PDB entry 9FGN | electron microscopy, 2.64 A resolution | chains A and D of the 4 polymer chains in the assembly

[Chain A]
Molecule: Capsid protein VP1
Source organism: Coxsackievirus A9
Reference sequence: P21404 (POLG_CXA9); residues 1-282 here correspond to UniProt positions 569-850 (UniProt number = residue number + 568)
Amino-acid sequence (282 residues; numbered 1 to 282; the number before each row is that of its first residue):
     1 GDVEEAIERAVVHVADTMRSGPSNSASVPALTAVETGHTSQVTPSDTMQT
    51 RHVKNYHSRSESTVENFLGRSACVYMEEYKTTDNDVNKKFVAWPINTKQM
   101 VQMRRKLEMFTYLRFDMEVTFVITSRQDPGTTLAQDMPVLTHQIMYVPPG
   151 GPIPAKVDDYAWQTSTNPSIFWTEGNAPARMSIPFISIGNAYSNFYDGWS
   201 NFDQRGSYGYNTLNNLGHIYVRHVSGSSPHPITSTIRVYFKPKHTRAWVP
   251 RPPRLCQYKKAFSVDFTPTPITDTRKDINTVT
Not modelled in the structure: 7-10
Sequence notes: variant Val11 (Arg579 in P21404), Val12 (Cys580 in P21404), His13 (Thr581 in P21404), Ser20 (Thr588 in P21404), Asn84 (Lys652 in P21404), Asp85 (His653 in P21404), His142 (Arg710 in P21404)
Ligand contacts: A1ICH (N-[[2,4-bis(fluoranyl)phenyl]methyl]-4-[(4-methylpiperazin-1-yl)methyl]aniline): Ile95, Thr97, Phe115, Met117, Tyr146, Met181, Ile183, Ile186, Tyr192, Ser193, Asn194, Tyr210, Asn214, Leu216, Ile219, Phe240

[Chain D]
Molecule: Capsid protein VP4
Source organism: Coxsackievirus A9
Reference sequence: P21404 (POLG_CXA9); residues 2-68 here = UniProt positions 2-68
Amino-acid sequence (67 residues; each row starts with the number of its first residue):
     2 GAQVSTQKTGAHETSLSAAGNSIIHYTNINYYKDAASNSANRQDFTQDPS
    52 KFTEPVKDVMIKSLPAL
Not modelled in the structure: 15-24

[Interface between chain A and chain D]
Pairs across the interface (39; chain A residue first):
  Asp2(A) - Ala3(D)
  Val3(A) - Ala3(D)
  Val3(A) - Val5(D)  hydrophobic
  Glu4(A) - Ala3(D)  hydrogen bond (backbone-backbone)
  Glu4(A) - Gln4(D)
  Glu4(A) - Val5(D)  hydrogen bond (backbone-backbone)
  Glu5(A) - Val5(D)
  Ala6(A) - Val5(D)  hydrogen bond (backbone-backbone)
  Val28(A) - Ser64(D)
  Pro29(A) - Lys63(D)
  Thr32(A) - Ala67(D)
  Ala33(A) - Ala67(D)
  Thr36(A) - Val57(D)
  Thr36(A) - Met61(D)
  His38(A) - Thr54(D)
  His38(A) - Glu55(D)
  His38(A) - Val57(D)
  His38(A) - Met61(D)
  Thr39(A) - Thr54(D)  hydrogen bond (backbone-backbone)
  Gln41(A) - Thr54(D)
  Gln41(A) - Glu55(D)
  Gln41(A) - Lys63(D)  hydrogen bond (backbone-side chain)
  Tyr56(A) - His13(D)  hydrogen bond
  Ser58(A) - Lys9(D)  hydrogen bond
  Ser60(A) - Lys9(D)  hydrogen bond
  Ser60(A) - Phe46(D)
  Thr63(A) - Asp45(D)
  Glu65(A) - Ala41(D)
  Glu65(A) - Asn42(D)
  Glu65(A) - Arg43(D)
  Asn66(A) - Arg43(D)  hydrogen bond
  Gly69(A) - Arg43(D)
  Ser182(A) - Ala37(D)
  Lys243(A) - Ala37(D)  hydrogen bond (side chain-backbone)
  Lys243(A) - Asn39(D)  hydrogen bond (side chain-backbone)
  His244(A) - Ala36(D)
  His244(A) - Asn39(D)
  His244(A) - Ser40(D)  hydrogen bond (side chain-backbone)
  Pro250(A) - Phe53(D)
Also at the interface, not in a pair above, chain A (34 interface residues in all): Gly1, Val12, Ser27, Gly37, Asp46, Arg59, Asp116, Ile183, Pro184, Lys241
Also at the interface, not in a pair above, chain D (30 interface residues in all): Gly2, Ser6, Ala12, His26, Ser38, Gln48, Pro56, Leu68

[Overview]
The interface between chain A and chain D involves 34 residues on one side and 30 on the other, with 12
hydrogen bonds. Polar contacts include Gln41(A)-Lys63(D), Tyr56(A)-His13(D) and Ser58(A)-Lys9(D). Bound to
chain A: compound A1ICH.
Chain A is Capsid protein VP1 and chain D is Capsid protein VP4, both from Coxsackievirus A9; the structure,
Coxsackievirus A9 bound with compound 18 (CL304), was determined by electron microscopy together with 8S7J,
9EXI, 9FA9, 9FCZ, 9FO2, 9FO5 and 9FP5 from the same study.
